PDB entry 7SPI | electron microscopy, 2.97 A resolution | chains A1 and D1 of the 78 polymer chains in the assembly

# Chain A1
Name: TraV
From: Salmonella typhi
UniProtKB: Q8KNL2 (Q8KNL2_SALTI); residue numbers follow UniProt; this construct covers 1-204
Amino-acid sequence (204 residues; row label = number of the first residue in the row):
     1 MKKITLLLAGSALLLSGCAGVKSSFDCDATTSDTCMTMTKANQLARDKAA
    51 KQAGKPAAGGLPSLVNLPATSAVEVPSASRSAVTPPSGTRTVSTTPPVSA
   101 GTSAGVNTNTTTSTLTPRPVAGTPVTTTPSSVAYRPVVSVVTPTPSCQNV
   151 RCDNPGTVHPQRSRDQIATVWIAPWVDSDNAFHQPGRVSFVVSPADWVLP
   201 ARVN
Not modelled in the structure: 1-149

# Chain D1
Name: TraK
From: Salmonella typhi
UniProtKB: Q8KNL8 (Q8KNL8_SALTI); numbering as in UniProt (aligned over 1-246)
Amino-acid sequence (246 residues; numbered 1 to 246; the number before each row is that of its first residue):
     1 MKNNLPAFLFGTAMMVVMPPAAQAQSPATISLPQGGQFRLSISNTDPNMI
    51 FIPGDKVTAITAPGGMLADKRLTRAGGVLFTSVATRTFTIFVETARGQTF
   101 SVVATPVKGEGRVYRLMSAEPPSRPETRKWETAQAYEKLLISLNRAVLTG
   151 DIPDGYGEVKPLSDGIRLPGGFSVTPLKAWAGDQLRADRYELRNANTWGV
   201 ALREQDFWKPGVRAVMFDNNAQTLMGGGRMTVTVIRGNGEGEDGQR
Not modelled in the structure: 1-24, 242-246

# Interface between chain A1 and chain D1
Contacting residue pairs (10):
  Trp175(A1) - Glu131(D1)
  Val176(A1) - Lys129(D1)
  Val176(A1) - Glu131(D1)
  Asp177(A1) - Lys129(D1)
  Asp177(A1) - Glu131(D1)
  Asp177(A1) - Ala133(D1)
  Ser178(A1) - Lys129(D1)  hydrogen bond (side chain-backbone)
  Ser178(A1) - Trp130(D1)
  Ser178(A1) - Glu131(D1)  hydrogen bond (backbone-backbone)
  Ser178(A1) - Thr132(D1)
Other interface residues (no listed pair), chain A1 (5 interface residues in all): His183
Other interface residues (no listed pair), chain D1 (6 interface residues in all): Glu137

# Summary
Chain A1 and chain D1 form an interface of 5 and 6 residues respectively, with 2 hydrogen bonds. Polar
contacts include Ser178(A1)-Lys129(D1) and Ser178(A1)-Glu131(D1).
Here chain A1 is TraV and chain D1 is TraK, both from Salmonella typhi. Entry 7SPI (Models for C13
reconstruction of Outer Membrane Core Complex (OMCC) of Type IV Secretion System (T4SS) ...) was determined by
electron microscopy, deposited together with 7SPB, 7SPC, 7SPJ and 7SPK.
